PDB entry 4JI4 | X-ray diffraction, 3.69 A resolution | chains A and G of the 21 polymer chains in the assembly

# Chain A
Molecule: 16S rRNA
Organism: Thermus thermophilus
Sequence (1522 nucleotides; numbered 0 to 1544 plus 19 insertion-coded residues; 42 numbers in that range are skipped by the numbering (no residue carries them; nothing is unmodelled there); the number before each row is that of its first residue; a row labelled like 190A-190L holds insertion residues (190A, then the next letters in order); numbering starts at 0):
     0 UUUGUUGGAGAGUUUGAUCCUGGCUCAGGGUGAACGCUGGCGGCGUGCCU
    50 AAGACAUGCAAGUCGUGCGGG
    73 CCGCGGGGUUUU
    88 ACUCCG
    95 UGGUC
   101 AGCGGCGGACGGGUGAGUAACGCGUGGGU
  129A G
   130 ACCUACCCGGAAGAGGGGGACAACCCGGGGAAACUCGGGCUAAUCCCCCA
   180 UGUGGACCCGC
190A-190L CCCUUGGGGUGU
   191 GUCCAAAGGGCUUU
   216 GCCCGCUUCCGGAUGGGCCCGCGUCCCAUCAGCUAGUUGGUGGGGUAAUG
   266 GCCCACCAAGGCGACGACGGGUAGCCGGUCUGAGAGGAUGGCCGGCCACA
   316 GGGGCACUGAGACACGGGCCCCACUCCUACGGGAGGCAGCAGUUAGGAAU
   366 CUUCCGCAAUGGGCGCAAGCCUGACGGAGCGACGCCGCUUGGAGGAAGAA
   416 GCCCUUCGGGGUGUAAACUCCUGAA
   442 CCCGGGACGAAACCCCCGACGA
   474 GGGGACUGACGGUACCGGG
   494 GUAAUAGCGCCGGCCAACUCCGUGCCAGCAGCCGCGGUAAUACGGAGGGC
   544 GCGAGCGUUACCCGGAUUCACUGGGCGUAAAGGGCGUGUAGGCGGCCUGG
   594 GGCGUCCCAUGUGAAAGACCACGGCUCAACCGUGGGGGAGCGUGGGAUAC
   644 GCUCAGGCUAGACGGUGGGAGAGGGUGGUGGAAUUCCCGGAGUAGCGGUG
   694 AAAUGCGCAGAUACCGGGAGGAACGCCGAUGGCGAAGGCAGCCACCUGGU
   744 CCACCCGUGACGCUGAGGCGCGAAAGCGUGGGGAGCAAACCGGAUUAGAU
   794 ACCCGGGUAGUCCACGCCCUAAACGAUGCGCGCUAGGUCUCUGGGUCU
   848 CCUGGGGGCCGAAGCUAACGCGUUAAGCGCGCCGCCUGGGGAGUACGGCC
   898 GCAAGGCUGAAACUCAAAGGAAUUGACGGGGGCCCGCACAAGCGGUGGAG
   948 CAUGUGGUUUAAUUCGAAGXAACGCGAAGAACCUUACCAGGCCUUGACAU
   998 GCUAGG
 1003A G
  1004 AACCCGGGUGAAAGCCUGGGGUGCCCC
1030A-1030D GCGA
  1031 GGGGAGCCCUAGCACAGGUGCUGCAUGGCCGUCGUCAGCUCGUGCCGUGA
  1081 GGUGUUGGGUUAAGUCCCGCAACGAGCGCAACCCCCGCCGUUAGUUGCCA
  1131 GCGGUUCGGCCGGGCACUCUAACGGGACUGCCCGCGAAA
  1171 GCGGGAGGAAGGAGGGGACGACGUCUGGUCAGCAUGGCCCUUACGGCCUG
  1221 GGCGACACACGUGCUACAAUGCCCACUACAAAGCGAUGCCACCCGGCAAC
  1271 GGGGAGCUAAUCGCAAAAAGGUGGGCCCAGUUCGGAUUGGGGUCUGCAAC
  1321 CCGACCCCAUGAAGCCGGAAUCGCUAGUAAUCGCGGAUCAG
 1361A C
  1362 CAUGCCGCGGUGAAUACGUUCCCGGGCCUUGUACACACXGCCXGUXACGC
  1412 CAUGGGAGCGGGCUCUACCCGAAGUCGCCGGG
  1446 AGCCUACGGG
  1459 CAGGCGCCGAGGGUAGGGCCCGUGACUGGGGUGAAGUCGUAACAAGGUAG
  1509 CUGUACCGGAAGGUGCGGCUGGAUCCACUCCUUUCU
Not modelled in the structure: 0-4, 1534-1538
Differences from the reference sequence: conflict U1490 (C2113 in M26923.1), C1534 (A2157 in M26923.1), A1535 (C2158 in M26923.1)
Modified / non-standard residues: PSU (pseudouridine-5'-monophosphate) at position 516, 7MG (7N-methyl-8-hydroguanosine-5'-monophosphate) at position 527, M2G (N2-dimethylguanosine-5'-monophosphate) at position 966, 5MC (5-methylcytidine-5'-monophosphate) at position 967, 2MG (2N-methylguanosine-5'-monophosphate) at position 1207, 5MC (5-methylcytidine-5'-monophosphate) at position 1400, 4OC (4n,o2'-methylcytidine-5'-monophosphate) at position 1402, 5MC (5-methylcytidine-5'-monophosphate) at position 1404, 5MC (5-methylcytidine-5'-monophosphate) at position 1407, UR3 (3-methyluridine-5'-monophoshate) at position 1498, MA6 (6N-dimethyladenosine-5'-monophoshate) at position 1518, MA6 (6N-dimethyladenosine-5'-monophoshate) at position 1519, PSU (pseudouridine-5'-monophosphate) at position 1540, PSU (pseudouridine-5'-monophosphate) at position 1541
Ion coordination: Mg2+ site 1 near U5 (its only coordinating residue here); Mg2+ site 2 near U12 (its only coordinating residue here); Mg2+ site 3 near G21 (its only coordinating residue here); Mg2+ site 4: G46, G394; Mg2+ site 5: C48, G115; Mg2+ site 6 near A53 (its only coordinating residue here); Mg2+ site 7: A59, C386, U387; Mg2+ site 8: U62, G105; Mg2+ site 9 near C89 (its only coordinating residue here); Mg2+ site 10 near C92 (its only coordinating residue here); Mg2+ site 11 near G107 (its only coordinating residue here); Mg2+ site 12 near A109 (its only coordinating residue here); 105 more Mg2+ sites not listed
What the authors report for this chain:
  - conformationally variable residues: G1491

# Chain G
Protein: Ribosomal protein S7
Organism: Thermus thermophilus
Reference sequence: P17291 (RS7_THET8); numbering as in UniProt (aligned over 1-156)
Amino-acid sequence (156 residues; numbered 1 to 156; the number before each row is that of its first residue):
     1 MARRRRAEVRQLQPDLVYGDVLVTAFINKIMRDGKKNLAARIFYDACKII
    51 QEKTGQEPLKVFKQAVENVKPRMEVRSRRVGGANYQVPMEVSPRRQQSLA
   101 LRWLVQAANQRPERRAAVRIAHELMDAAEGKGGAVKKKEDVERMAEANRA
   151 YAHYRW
Not modelled in the structure: 1

# How chain A and chain G interact
Residue-residue contacts (65; chain A residue first):
  G693(A) - Gly81(G)  sugar contact
  C932(A) - Arg3(G)  base contact
  C932(A) - Arg4(G)  sugar contact
  G933(A) - Arg3(G)  hydrogen bond to the base
  G933(A) - Arg4(G)  salt bridge to the phosphate
  A935(A) - Arg3(G)  hydrogen bond to the base
  C936(A) - Ala2(G)  base contact
  A937(A) - Arg76(G)  hydrogen bond to the phosphate
  A938(A) - Arg76(G)  salt bridge to the phosphate
  A938(A) - Arg95(G)  hydrogen bond to the phosphate
  G939(A) - Arg95(G)  salt bridge to the phosphate
  G939(A) - Arg102(G)  salt bridge to the phosphate
  C940(A) - Lys29(G)  salt bridge to the phosphate
  C940(A) - Arg102(G)  salt bridge to the phosphate
  A1092(A) - Arg4(G)  salt bridge to the phosphate
  A1093(A) - Arg4(G)  salt bridge to the phosphate
  A1239(A) - Arg114(G)  hydrogen bond to the sugar
  U1240(A) - Ile30(G)  hydrogen bond to the base
  U1240(A) - Arg32(G)  base contact
  U1240(A) - Leu38(G)  phosphate contact
  U1240(A) - Ile42(G)  base contact
  U1240(A) - Asn109(G)  base contact
  U1240(A) - Arg114(G)  phosphate contact
  U1240(A) - Arg115(G)  phosphate contact
  U1240(A) - Ala116(G)  hydrogen bond to the phosphate
  U1240(A) - Arg119(G)  salt bridge to the phosphate
  G1241(A) - Lys35(G)  salt bridge to the phosphate
  G1241(A) - Leu38(G)  phosphate contact
  A1289(A) - Lys35(G)  phosphate contact
  G1290(A) - Lys35(G)  salt bridge to the phosphate
  G1290(A) - Asn37(G)  hydrogen bond to the phosphate
  G1290(A) - Leu38(G)  phosphate contact
  G1291(A) - Asn37(G)  hydrogen bond to the phosphate
  G1291(A) - Arg41(G)  salt bridge to the phosphate
  U1292(A) - Arg41(G)  salt bridge to the phosphate
  C1298(A) - Arg114(G)  salt bridge to the phosphate
  A1346(A) - Arg10(G)  hydrogen bond to the base
  A1350(A) - Asp33(G)  hydrogen bond to the sugar
  A1350(A) - Gly34(G)  base contact
  U1351(A) - Asp33(G)  sugar contact
  U1372(A) - Gly34(G)  hydrogen bond to the sugar
  G1373(A) - Gly34(G)  sugar contact
  G1373(A) - Lys36(G)  salt bridge to the phosphate
  A1374(A) - Asn28(G)  hydrogen bond to the phosphate
  A1374(A) - Met31(G)  sugar contact
  A1374(A) - Lys36(G)  salt bridge to the phosphate
  A1375(A) - Arg10(G)  phosphate contact
  A1375(A) - Leu12(G)  phosphate contact
  A1375(A) - Asn28(G)  hydrogen bond to the phosphate
  A1375(A) - Lys29(G)  sugar contact
  A1375(A) - Ser98(G)  hydrogen bond to the phosphate
  U1376(A) - Arg10(G)  hydrogen bond to the base
  U1376(A) - Arg94(G)  salt bridge to the phosphate
  U1376(A) - Ser98(G)  hydrogen bond to the phosphate
  A1377(A) - Ala2(G)  sugar contact
  A1377(A) - Ala7(G)  base contact
  A1377(A) - Arg94(G)  salt bridge to the phosphate
  C1378(A) - Ala2(G)  phosphate contact
  C1378(A) - Arg6(G)  phosphate contact
  G1379(A) - Ala2(G)  hydrogen bond to the base
  G1379(A) - Arg6(G)  salt bridge to the phosphate
  U1380(A) - Arg3(G)  hydrogen bond to the base
  U1381(A) - Trp156(G)  base contact
  C1539(A) - Gly81(G)  phosphate contact
  C1539(A) - Gly82(G)  phosphate contact
Interface residues without a listed pair, chain A (34 interface residues in all): C1297
Interface residues without a listed pair, chain G (35 interface residues in all): Glu8, Leu99

# Overview
The interface between chain A and chain G involves 34 residues on one side and 35 on the other; the contacts
include 19 hydrogen bonds and 19 salt bridges. Polar contacts include G933(A)-Arg3(G), A935(A)-Arg3(G) and
U1240(A)-Ile30(G). G46(A) and G394(A) form the Mg2+ site 4. From the paper: conformational variability at
G1491(A).
Here chain A is 16S rRNA and chain G is Ribosomal protein S7, both from Thermus thermophilus. Entry 4JI4
(Crystal Structure of 30S ribosomal subunit from Thermus thermophilus) was determined by X-ray diffraction,
deposited together with 4JI0, 4JI1, 4JI2, 4JI3, 4JI5, 4JI6, 4JI7 and 4JI8.
